Entry 5IUF (X-ray diffraction, 1.95 A resolution); this record covers chain A.

Chain A:
Molecule: Bifunctional oligoribonuclease and PAP phosphatase NrnA
Organism: Bacillus subtilis (strain 168)
Notes: EC 3.1.3.7
Reference sequence: O34600 (NRNA_BACSU); residues 1-313 here = UniProt positions 1-313
Sequence (333 residues; numbered -20 to 313; 1 number in that range is skipped by the numbering (no residue carries it; nothing is unmodelled there); the number before each row is that of its first residue; numbers below 1 keep their minus sign (Met-20 is residue -20)):
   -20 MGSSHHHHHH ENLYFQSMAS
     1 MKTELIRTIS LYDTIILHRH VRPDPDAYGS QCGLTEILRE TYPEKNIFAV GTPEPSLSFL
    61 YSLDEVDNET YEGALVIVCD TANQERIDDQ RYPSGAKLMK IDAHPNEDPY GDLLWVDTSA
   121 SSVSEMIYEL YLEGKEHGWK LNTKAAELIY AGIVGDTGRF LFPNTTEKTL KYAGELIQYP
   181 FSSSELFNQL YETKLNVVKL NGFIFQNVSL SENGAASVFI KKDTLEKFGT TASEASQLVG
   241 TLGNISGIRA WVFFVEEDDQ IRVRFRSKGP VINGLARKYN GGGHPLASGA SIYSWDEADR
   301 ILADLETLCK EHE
Unresolved in the structure: -20 to -4, 312-313
Sequence notes: initiating methionine (-20); expression tag (-19 to -1); engineered mutation Ala103 (His in O34600)
Ligand contacts: adenosine-3'-5'-diphosphate (A3P): Arg262, Arg264, Arg266, Asn280, Gly281, Gly282, Gly283, His284, Ala287, Ser288, Gly289, Ala290
What the authors report for this chain:
  - binding site for adenosine-3'-5'-diphosphate: Arg262, Val263, Arg264, Arg266, Gly282
  - conformationally variable residues (domain motion, side-chain flip): Arg262, Arg266, His284
  - mutagenesis - R262A/R264A (9-fold): decreased catalytic activity on pA4
  - specificity-determining residues: Arg262 (proposed by the authors, not directly observed)
  - catalytic residues: His104 (proposed by the authors, not directly observed)

Overview:
Ligands of chain A: adenosine-3'-5'-diphosphate. From the paper: the catalytic residue His104; R262A/R264A
reduce catalytic activity on pA4.
Chain A is Bifunctional oligoribonuclease and PAP phosphatase NrnA (Bacillus subtilis (strain 168)); the
structure, Bacillus NanoRNase A active site mutant bound to pAp, was determined by X-ray diffraction,
deposited together with 5IPP, 5IZO and 5J21.
